1U4B - chains C and A of the 3 polymer chains in the assembly; structure by X-ray diffraction, 1.60 A resolution.

== Chain C ==
Molecule: DNA template strand with 8-oxoguanine
Sequence (15 nucleotides; numbered 3 to 17; the number before each row is that of its first residue):
     3 CTAGCGAGTCAGGCT
Disordered / not traced: 16-17
Modified positions: 8OG (8-oxo-2'-deoxy-guanosine-5'-monophosphate) at position 6

== Chain A ==
Name: DNA polymerase I
Organism: Geobacillus stearothermophilus
Notes: EC 2.7.7.7; fragment: analogous to the E. coli klenow fragment
Reference sequence: P52026 (DPO1_BACST); numbering as in UniProt (aligned over 304-876)
Sequence (580 residues; row label = number of the first residue in the row):
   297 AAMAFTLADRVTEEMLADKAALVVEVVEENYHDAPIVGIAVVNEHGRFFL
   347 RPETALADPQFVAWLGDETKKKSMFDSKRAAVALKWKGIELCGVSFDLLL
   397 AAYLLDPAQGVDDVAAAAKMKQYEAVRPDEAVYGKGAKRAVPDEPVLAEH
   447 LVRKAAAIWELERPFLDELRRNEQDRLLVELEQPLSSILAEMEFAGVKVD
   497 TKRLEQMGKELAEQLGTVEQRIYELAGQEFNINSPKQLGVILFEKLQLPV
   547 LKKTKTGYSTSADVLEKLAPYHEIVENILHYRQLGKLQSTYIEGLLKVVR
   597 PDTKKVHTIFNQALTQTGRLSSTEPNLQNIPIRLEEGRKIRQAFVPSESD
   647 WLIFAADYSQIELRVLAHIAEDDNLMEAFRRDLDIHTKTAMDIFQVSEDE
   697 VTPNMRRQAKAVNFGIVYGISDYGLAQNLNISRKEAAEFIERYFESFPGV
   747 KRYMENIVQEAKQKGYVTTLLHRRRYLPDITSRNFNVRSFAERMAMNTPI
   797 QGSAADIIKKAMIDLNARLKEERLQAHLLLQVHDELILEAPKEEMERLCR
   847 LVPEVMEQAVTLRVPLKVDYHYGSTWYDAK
Ion coordination: Mg2+: Asp-653, Tyr-654, Asp-830
UniProt features mapped onto this chain:
  - natural variant: Arg-306 (S306R: In strain: X; this construct carries the variant), Glu-309 (D309E: In strain: X; this construct carries the variant), Val-320 (V320L: In strain: X), Asp-329 (H329D: In strain: X; this construct carries the variant), His-341 (R341H: In strain: X; this construct carries the variant), Gln-356 (K356Q: In strain: X; this construct carries the variant), Val-358 (L358V: In strain: X; this construct carries the variant), Ser-369 (T369S: In strain: X; this construct carries the variant), Cys-388 (R388C: In strain: X; this construct carries the variant), Ser-391 (V391S: In strain: X; this construct carries the variant), Ala-411 (A411R: In strain: X), Ala-413 (V413A: In strain: X; this construct carries the variant), 33 further natural variant entries in UniProt

== Interface between chain C and chain A ==
Pairs across the interface (44):
  DC3(C) / Ala-707(A)  hydrogen bond to the base
  DC3(C) / Gly-711(A)  base contact
  DC3(C) / Tyr-714(A)  sugar contact
  DC3(C) / Ile-716(A)  base contact
  DC3(C) / Ser-717(A)  hydrogen bond to the base
  DC3(C) / Gly-720(A)  sugar contact
  DC3(C) / Leu-721(A)  base contact
  DC3(C) / Asn-724(A)  base contact
  DC3(C) / Arg-789(A)  hydrogen bond to the phosphate
  DT4(C) / Tyr-714(A)  stacking on the base
  DT4(C) / Phe-786(A)  phosphate contact
  DT4(C) / Arg-789(A)  salt bridge to the phosphate
  DT4(C) / Asn-793(A)  sugar contact
  DT4(C) / Gln-797(A)  hydrogen bond to the base
  DA5(C) / Gln-612(A)  phosphate contact
  DA5(C) / Thr-613(A)  sugar contact
  DA5(C) / Arg-615(A)  base contact
  DA5(C) / Arg-771(A)  salt bridge to the phosphate
  DA5(C) / Phe-786(A)  phosphate contact
  DA5(C) / Met-790(A)  phosphate contact
  DA5(C) / Gln-797(A)  hydrogen bond to the sugar
  8OG_6(C) / Leu-610(A)  phosphate contact
  8OG_6(C) / Thr-611(A)  phosphate contact
  8OG_6(C) / Gln-612(A)  hydrogen bond to the phosphate
  8OG_6(C) / Ser-617(A)  phosphate contact
  DC7(C) / Leu-610(A)  phosphate contact
  DC7(C) / Ser-617(A)  hydrogen bond to the phosphate
  DC7(C) / Ser-618(A)  sugar contact
  DC7(C) / Thr-619(A)  sugar contact
  DC7(C) / Asn-622(A)  hydrogen bond to the sugar
  DG8(C) / Lys-582(A)  base contact
  DG8(C) / Thr-619(A)  phosphate contact
  DG8(C) / Glu-620(A)  hydrogen bond to the phosphate
  DA9(C) / Ser-585(A)  phosphate contact
  DA9(C) / Thr-586(A)  hydrogen bond to the sugar
  DG10(C) / Asn-529(A)  phosphate contact
  DG10(C) / Ser-585(A)  hydrogen bond to the phosphate
  DT11(C) / Asn-527(A)  phosphate contact
  DT11(C) / Asn-529(A)  sugar contact
  DT11(C) / Ser-530(A)  hydrogen bond to the phosphate
  DC12(C) / Ser-530(A)  hydrogen bond to the phosphate
  DC12(C) / Lys-532(A)  sugar contact
  DC12(C) / Gln-533(A)  hydrogen bond to the phosphate
  DA13(C) / Lys-532(A)  phosphate contact
Interface residues without a listed pair, chain A (36 interface residues in all): Glu-589, Asn-625, Phe-710, Gly-715

== Summary ==
The interface between chain C and chain A involves 11 residues on one side and 36 on the other, with 14
hydrogen bonds, 2 salt bridges and 1 aromatic stacking contact. Polar pairs include DC3(C)/Ala-707(A),
DC3(C)/Ser-717(A) and DT4(C)/Gln-797(A).
Here chain C is DNA template strand with 8-oxoguanine and chain A is DNA polymerase I (Geobacillus
stearothermophilus). Entry 1U4B (Extension of an adenine-8oxoguanine mismatch) was determined by X-ray
diffraction, deposited together with 1U45, 1U47, 1U48 and 1U49.
